6YWY - chains A and Q of the 85 polymer chains in the assembly; structure by electron microscopy, 3.05 A resolution.

[Chain A]
Molecule: 23S rRNA
Organism: Neurospora crassa
Sequence (3464 nucleotides; numbered 1 to 3464 plus 28 insertion-coded residues; 28 numbers in that range are skipped by the numbering (no residue carries them; nothing is unmodelled there); the number before each row is that of its first residue; a row labelled like 1655A-1655Z holds insertion residues (1655A, then the next letters in order)):
     1 AAAUGUAAUG GAUAUAAAGC UUAUGUUUAU AUAUAUAGAC AUAUAUAAGU AUAUAAAGAG
    61 ACUACUACCA AUAGCUACAC UAUGUAUUAA GGAGAGUAUA ACUUAAUUUA UGUUUAUGAU
   121 UUUAUCAUAC CCCUAAAAAU GACACCGAGG AGCAAGGGUC GGGUUAGCAU CCUGGUUCGU
   181 ACACCUUGGU GACCUAGGCU AGUACCAGGU CCCCCUCUAA GGGACUUGUC CCCCUCUAAG
   241 GGACUUGCGU CGGUCCUAUC CUAGGCCGAA UAGGUGAAUA AAUACUUACG GACGGCCUUG
   301 GUCUGUCCUA GAGGUUAUCA ACAUAUGAAC UCUUAGAGAA AUUACUUAAU AAACGAAGUG
   361 AAUUGAAAUA UCUUAUUAAC UUCAGGAAAA GAAAUCAAAC GAGAUUCUAU GAUUAGUGUG
   421 AACGAAAAUA GAGCAGCCUA UUAAAAUAAG UAAAAUGGCU UUAAAGCUGU UUGAAUAUUG
   481 UGGGGAACCU UCCUCAAAGG CUAAAUAUAA UACAUGAGUU ACAGAGAAAA GUACCGUGAG
   541 GGAAAGCUUU GAAAUAGUAG UUUUAUAAGC AGCUCAAGCA AUAAGAAAGC GAGAGCGUAC
   601 CUUUUGCAUA AUGGGUCACC AAGUUAAUUU UAGAUGCGAG CGAAUUUAUU UAUGUUUUUA
   661 CUGAUUAAAC AAUAUAAUGA AUCAUAAUUA UUUUUGUAAC GAGUAUUAGU AUUAAAUCUU
   721 AAUUUAAUAU UAGUAUAAGU UUUCAGUAUG GCGGCUACAU AGCAUAAUCU AUGCAGCCAG
   781 CCAAUAAUUG GAUUUCCAAU CCAAUUUCGG UAAUAAAUAG AUGUGCAUAG UUAAACCGAU
   841 CAUUAAAAUA AUGAAUAGUG UCUAAAGUUA GACCCGAAGC CUGGUGAUCU UACUAUAGUC
   901 AGGACUAUAA AGGUCCGAAC GGGUUAUCGU UGCAAAGAUA UCCGAAGAAC UAUGGUAAGC
   961 GAGUGAAAGA CAACACUGAC UAGGAUAGCU GGUUUUCUGC GAAACCUAUA AUAGUAGGCA
  1021 AUUUAAGUAA CAUCUUAGUA GGUACAGAAC UUAAUCUCAG ACAAGAUGUA GAUUUUCAUA
  1081 CCUAUGUUUA GGUAUGAAAU GCAUUUUUUU UUGUAUACAU CGGGGGAUCG UGAAGAUUUU
  1141 AUCGGUGAGU AUGUAGACUC GGAAUGACAA AGAUGAAUCU UGAAUAAUCA GACAUAGAAU
  1201 GAUAAGGUUG UAUGUCAAAA GGGAAACAGC CCAGAACAAG AGUUAAGGUU CCAAAAUUAU
  1261 UAUUAAGUGA AAUAAAGAAA GUUUUUAUAU AAGUCGACAA GAAGAUGGGC UUGGAAGCAG
  1321 CCAUAAUUUA AAGAUCUCGU AACAGAGCAC UUGUUAAAUC UUAAAAGCAU CGAAAAUUUA
  1381 ACGGAUCUAA AUAAUAUACC GAAACCUUGU CCAUAUGUAA CAUUAGUAAU AAUAUGCUAU
  1441 UAAUGUUAUU UGAUGGGGUA GCAGAACGUU GAGUGAAUCU UAGAUUUUUU UUUUAUAACU
  1501 AAAUAUAGAU GAUAACUCAA GUGAGAAUGG UGACAUGAGU AACAAAAAAG AGUUUAAGGU
  1561 ACCUAAAAGG UAUCUUAGAG UCUCGCCUAA AGCUUAUGGC UACGUCAAGU AACGGCCUCU
  1621 AAGUUUAUAA UCUGAAGAUU AUGACGAUGA GAAAA
1655A-1655Z UAACGCGCAGAAGUGCGCUGCUUUGA
1656A-1656B UA
  1676 CUU
  1687 AUGGUACCAA CAUUUAAAAG UGAAAAUUGU GCAGGAAGGA UCAGUAUCCU UUCAUUCUUA
  1747 UGUGGGGGAG UGGACAAAAC UGAACAGAGU GUAUCUGAAC ACAGAUGAGU CCACACCCCC
  1807 CCCCAUGUAA UGAAUGAAUG ACAAACCGUA CCUAGAAUCU GAAACAAGUA AGCUAGUAGA
  1867 GAAUACGAAG GCGUGAAUGA GAUAACAAUC AUAAAGGAAC UCGGCAAACU AACUACCGUA
  1927 ACUUAGGGAU AAGGAGAGCU CAUUAGUCUC GAUUAAUACG AGUAAAAAGG AAGAAGCAUG
  1987 GAAUAUUGUU GUACGACUGU UUAAUUAAAA CAAAGCACUU UGCAAAAAGA CGAUAAGUCU
  2047 AAGUAUUGAG UGUGAUUUCU GCCCGAUGCC GGCUGGUUAA CGAAUUUUCU AAAUUGAAAA
  2107 AAAAUUUGGU UUCAGAGGAA CCCCCGGUUA AUGGCGGCCU UAGCGUGAGG GUCCUAAGGU
  2167 AGCGAAAUGC CUUGGCCGUU AAAUGCGGUC UUGCAUGAAU GAUGUAACGA UACAACAGCU
  2227 GUCUCUAUGA UUGACUCAGU GAAAUUGGAA UAACUGUGCA GAUACAGUUU ACCUCUAGUU
  2287 AGACGAGAAG ACCCUAUGCA GCUUUACUGU UACUAAUUAU UGAAUACGAU UCUGAAAAUU
  2347 UCCAGUGUAA AAGGUAAUCG AUAAGAUAUA AUUGAAACAC CUUUAUUUUU CUAUCGUAUU
  2407 AUUAAACCUU AAAUUAAGGA ACAAUUGUUA GAAGACAGUU UAUGCGGGGC ACAGGCCCCA
  2467 UAAAGAGUAA AUGGGUGUGU CUAAAAUUUA UAAAUUUAUG UUUGCAAUUU UUUAUAGUGA
  2527 UUAUAUAUCA AAUCAUCUUU AUGCUAUUCA UAGAGUGUAU UUAUUAUAUU CCUUGGGUAC
  2587 AGUAUAAAAA UUAUAUAUGU AUUAAUUUAC AUAUAUUUUU UCUAAGAAAU UAGGUAAGAU
  2647 UUUGUUUAUA GAGAAAUUAG AUGUAAAAAA AAAAUCUUAU GAGGGCGGUA UUUAAUAAUC
  2707 CGCUUCUAAU AUUUUUUUGU AGUUAUUAUU AUAAAUUUAA UAAUAAUCAU GUUUAUUACU
  2767 UAAAAAGCUU AAUGGCUUAA UCUUGCCUUA CUGUUUGAUU AACAACAAAU CUUACAGUCG
  2827 CGUAAGCGGG GCAUAGGAUC ACAAGAUACA AAAAGGAAAG AUCUUGGAUU UUUGGAAAAG
  2887 CUACGCUAGG GAUAACAGGC UAAUUUGCGC AAGAGUGUAC AAAAUGAGUG CGCGGUUUGG
  2947 CACCUCGAUG UCGGCUUGAC UAAUCCUCAU GGAUGCAGAA ACUAUGUAGG GUACGACUGU
  3007 UCGUCGAUUA AAAAGUUACA UGAGCUGGGU UAAAUACGUC GUGAGACAGU AUGGUUUCUA
  3067 UCUUCUAGAG GGAAUUAGAA UAUAAUAAGG AUUAACCUUU GUACGAAAGG AACAUGGGGU
  3127 ACUAUUGUUA UACCUAGUUG UAUAACAGUU UUAUUAACCU CUGGUUUACC UGUUGUUUAU
  3187 GUGCCUUAUA UUAAUUUCAU GUGUGAUGCU CCGCAAGGAU AUUACAGGGA UGUUACCGUC
  3247 ACUUGAGUAA AUACAAUAGC AUAAGCAUGG CAGGAAAGCU AAGUUAGUCA AAAAUAAGUG
  3307 CUGAAAGCAU AUAGGCACGA AAUUUACCUU AAGAUAUUUC UUAAAUAUAC GUAAGAAAAU
  3367 AUUACGUUAA UAGGCUUAGU UUGUAAUAAU CUAGAGAUUU UAAGGAACUA AGUACUAAUU
  3427 UUAUAAAAAA CUGAAUGAUU AAUAUAUCUU ACAUUUUC
Not modelled in the structure: 1-4, 35-40, 121-309, 646-817, 1084-1089, 1433-1437, 1655A-1655Z, 1656A-1656B, 1687, 1728-1828, 1959-1963, 2493-2504, 2525-2528, 2561-2576, 2695-2703, 2738-2743, 3135-3148, 3194-3231, 3460-3464
Bound ions: Mg2+ site 1 near A105 (its only coordinating residue here); Mg2+ site 2 near A312 (its only coordinating residue here); Mg2+ site 3 near A328 (its only coordinating residue here); Mg2+ site 4 near A335 (its only coordinating residue here); Mg2+ site 5: A335, G336; Mg2+ site 6 near A367 (its only coordinating residue here); Mg2+ site 7 near G411 (its only coordinating residue here); K+ site 1: A415, G416; Mg2+ site 8: A448, A497; Mg2+ site 9: A453, G466; Mg2+ site 10 near A453 (its only coordinating residue here); K+ site 2 near A465 (its only coordinating residue here); 105 more Mg2+ sites not listed; 31 more K+ sites not listed
Ligand contacts:
  - NAD (nicotinamide-adenine-dinucleotide): A2755, G2757, U2759, U2760
  - spermine (SPM): U1249, U1250, C1251, A1270, A1271, C1382, G1383, G1384, U1392
From the paper describing this entry:
  - binding site for P-site-tRNA: G2453, G2454

[Chain Q]
Name: KOW domain-containing protein
Organism: Neurospora crassa
UniProtKB: A0A0B0DQ90 (A0A0B0DQ90_NEUCS); numbering as in UniProt (aligned over 1-396)
Sequence (396 residues; row label = number of the first residue in the row):
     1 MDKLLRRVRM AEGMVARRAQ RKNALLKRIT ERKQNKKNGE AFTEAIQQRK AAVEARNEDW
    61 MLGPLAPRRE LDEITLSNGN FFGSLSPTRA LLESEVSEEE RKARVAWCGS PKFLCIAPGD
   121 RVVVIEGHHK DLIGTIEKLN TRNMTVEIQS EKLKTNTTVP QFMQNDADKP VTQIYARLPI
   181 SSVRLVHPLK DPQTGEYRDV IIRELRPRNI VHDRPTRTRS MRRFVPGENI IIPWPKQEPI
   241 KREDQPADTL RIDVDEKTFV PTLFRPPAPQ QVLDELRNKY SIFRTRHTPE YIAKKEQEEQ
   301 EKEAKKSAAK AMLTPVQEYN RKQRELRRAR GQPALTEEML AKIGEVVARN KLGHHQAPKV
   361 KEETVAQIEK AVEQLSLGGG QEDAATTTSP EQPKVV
Not modelled in the structure: 354-396

[Interface between chain A and chain Q]
Residue-residue contacts (118; chain A residue first):
  A79(A) - Arg28(Q)  salt bridge to the phosphate
  A90(A) - Met10(Q)  phosphate contact
  A90(A) - Met14(Q)  base contact
  G91(A) - Met14(Q)  phosphate contact
  G91(A) - Arg17(Q)  salt bridge to the phosphate
  G92(A) - Arg17(Q)  salt bridge to the phosphate
  G92(A) - Arg21(Q)  salt bridge to the phosphate
  A93(A) - Arg18(Q)  hydrogen bond to the base
  A93(A) - Arg21(Q)  salt bridge to the phosphate
  G94(A) - Arg18(Q)  hydrogen bond to the base
  A95(A) - Arg18(Q)  base contact
  A95(A) - Lys22(Q)  base contact
  U99(A) - Leu26(Q)  base contact
  A100(A) - Asn23(Q)  hydrogen bond to the sugar
  A100(A) - Leu26(Q)  phosphate contact
  A100(A) - Lys27(Q)  hydrogen bond to the sugar
  A101(A) - Leu26(Q)  phosphate contact
  C102(A) - Ala19(Q)  sugar contact
  U103(A) - Arg18(Q)  base contact
  A105(A) - Leu276(Q)  hydrogen bond to the base
  U111(A) - Arg214(Q)  hydrogen bond to the base
  G112(A) - Arg214(Q)  hydrogen bond to the base
  U113(A) - Arg214(Q)  hydrogen bond to the base
  U115(A) - Ile210(Q)  base contact
  U115(A) - Val211(Q)  base contact
  U115(A) - His212(Q)  hydrogen bond to the base
  A116(A) - Phe113(Q)  base contact
  A116(A) - Pro207(Q)  hydrogen bond to the sugar
  A116(A) - Arg208(Q)  phosphate contact
  A116(A) - Asn209(Q)  hydrogen bond to the phosphate
  A116(A) - Ile210(Q)  hydrogen bond to the phosphate
  A116(A) - Phe224(Q)  sugar contact
  U117(A) - Arg208(Q)  salt bridge to the phosphate
  A310(A) - Asn209(Q)  base contact
  A310(A) - Arg222(Q)  salt bridge to the phosphate
  G311(A) - Ala117(Q)  base contact
  G311(A) - Arg219(Q)  hydrogen bond to the base
  G311(A) - Ser220(Q)  hydrogen bond to the phosphate
  G311(A) - Met221(Q)  hydrogen bond to the base
  G311(A) - Trp234(Q)  stacking on the base
  G311(A) - Gln237(Q)  hydrogen bond to the base
  A312(A) - Arg219(Q)  base contact
  A312(A) - Gln237(Q)  sugar contact
  A312(A) - Pro239(Q)  phosphate contact
  G313(A) - Arg217(Q)  base contact
  G313(A) - Thr218(Q)  base contact
  G313(A) - Arg219(Q)  hydrogen bond to the base
  G313(A) - Pro239(Q)  phosphate contact
  G313(A) - Ile240(Q)  hydrogen bond to the phosphate
  G314(A) - Thr216(Q)  base contact
  G314(A) - Arg217(Q)  base contact
  G314(A) - Ile240(Q)  phosphate contact
  G314(A) - Arg242(Q)  salt bridge to the phosphate
  U315(A) - Arg242(Q)  salt bridge to the phosphate
  U316(A) - Ile240(Q)  base contact
  C319(A) - Lys112(Q)  salt bridge to the phosphate
  C319(A) - Leu114(Q)  base contact
  C319(A) - Arg219(Q)  hydrogen bond to the base
  A320(A) - Phe113(Q)  sugar contact
  A320(A) - His212(Q)  stacking on the base
  A320(A) - Arg219(Q)  salt bridge to the phosphate
  A321(A) - Lys112(Q)  salt bridge to the phosphate
  A321(A) - Arg214(Q)  base contact
  A328(A) - Arg277(Q)  phosphate contact
  A329(A) - Glu12(Q)  hydrogen bond to the base
  A329(A) - Arg277(Q)  phosphate contact
  A329(A) - Asn278(Q)  hydrogen bond to the phosphate
  A329(A) - Phe283(Q)  stacking on the base
  C330(A) - Asn278(Q)  phosphate contact
  C330(A) - Ser281(Q)  hydrogen bond to the phosphate
  C330(A) - Phe283(Q)  phosphate contact
  U346(A) - Tyr280(Q)  stacking on the base
  U347(A) - Lys279(Q)  base contact
  U347(A) - Tyr280(Q)  sugar contact
  U347(A) - Arg284(Q)  base contact
  U347(A) - His287(Q)  hydrogen bond to the base
  U347(A) - Thr288(Q)  hydrogen bond to the base
  U347(A) - Tyr291(Q)  stacking on the base
  A348(A) - Tyr291(Q)  hydrogen bond to the phosphate
  A348(A) - Lys294(Q)  salt bridge to the phosphate
  A349(A) - Tyr280(Q)  hydrogen bond to the base
  A349(A) - Ile282(Q)  base contact
  U439(A) - Arg324(Q)  salt bridge to the phosphate
  U439(A) - Arg327(Q)  salt bridge to the phosphate
  U439(A) - Arg328(Q)  sugar contact
  U439(A) - Arg330(Q)  base contact
  U439(A) - Gly331(Q)  hydrogen bond to the base
  U439(A) - Gln332(Q)  base contact
  A440(A) - Arg328(Q)  salt bridge to the phosphate
  A443(A) - Arg324(Q)  sugar contact
  A443(A) - Arg328(Q)  base contact
  A444(A) - Arg321(Q)  salt bridge to the phosphate
  A444(A) - Arg324(Q)  salt bridge to the phosphate
  A445(A) - Asn320(Q)  phosphate contact
  A445(A) - Arg321(Q)  salt bridge to the phosphate
  A445(A) - Arg324(Q)  salt bridge to the phosphate
  A446(A) - Val316(Q)  base contact
  A446(A) - Tyr319(Q)  base contact
  A446(A) - Asn320(Q)  hydrogen bond to the phosphate
  A510(A) - Arg17(Q)  sugar contact
  A528(A) - Arg32(Q)  sugar contact
  A529(A) - Leu25(Q)  sugar contact
  A529(A) - Ile29(Q)  base contact
  A529(A) - Arg32(Q)  salt bridge to the phosphate
  G546(A) - Arg32(Q)  hydrogen bond to the sugar
  C547(A) - Lys36(Q)  salt bridge to the phosphate
  U548(A) - Lys36(Q)  salt bridge to the phosphate
  U548(A) - Gly39(Q)  phosphate contact
  U548(A) - Phe42(Q)  stacking on the base
  U548(A) - Thr43(Q)  sugar contact
  U548(A) - Ile46(Q)  phosphate contact
  U549(A) - Ile46(Q)  sugar contact
  U550(A) - Lys50(Q)  salt bridge to the phosphate
  A1505(A) - Val53(Q)  sugar contact
  A1505(A) - Arg56(Q)  salt bridge to the phosphate
  U1506(A) - Val53(Q)  phosphate contact
  U1506(A) - Arg56(Q)  salt bridge to the phosphate
  A1507(A) - Arg49(Q)  salt bridge to the phosphate
Other interface residues (no listed pair), chain A (58 interface residues in all): G96, A317, G327, U350, A530
Other interface residues (no listed pair), chain Q (85 interface residues in all): Val15, Thr30, Lys33, Gln34, Asn35, Ser110, Thr141, Arg142, Arg206, Pro215, Pro235, Thr285, Lys295, Gln317

[Overview]
58 residues of chain A face 85 of chain Q across their interface; the contacts include 29 hydrogen bonds, 27
salt bridges and 6 aromatic stacking contacts. Among the polar pairs are A93(A)-Arg18(Q), G94(A)-Arg18(Q) and
A105(A)-Leu276(Q). Ligands of chain A: spermine and NAD. The paper reports a binding site for P-site-tRNA at
G2453(A) and G2454(A).
Chain A is 23S rRNA and chain Q is KOW domain-containing protein, both from Neurospora crassa; the structure,
The structure of the mitoribosome from Neurospora crassa with bound tRNA at the P-site, was determined by
electron microscopy (same publication as 6YW5, 6YWE, 6YWS, 6YWV and 6YWX).
